6HTR - chains H and I of the 28 polymer chains in the assembly; structure by X-ray diffraction, 2.60 A resolution.

Chain H:
Protein: Proteasome subunit beta type-7
Source organism: Homo sapiens
Notes: EC 3.4.25.1
Reference sequence: Q99436 (PSB7_HUMAN); residues 1-234 here correspond to UniProt positions 44-277 (UniProt number = residue number + 43)
Amino-acid sequence (234 residues; numbered 1 to 234; the number before each row is that of its first residue):
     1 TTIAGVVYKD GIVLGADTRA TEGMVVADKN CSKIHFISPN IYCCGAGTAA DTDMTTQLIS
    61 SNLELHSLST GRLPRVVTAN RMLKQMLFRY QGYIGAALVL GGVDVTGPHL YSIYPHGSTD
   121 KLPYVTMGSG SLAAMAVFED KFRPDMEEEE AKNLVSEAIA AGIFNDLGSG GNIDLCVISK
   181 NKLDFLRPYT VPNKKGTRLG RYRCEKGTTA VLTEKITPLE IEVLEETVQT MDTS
Unresolved in the structure: 220-234
Differences from the reference sequence: engineered mutation G171 (Ser214 in Q99436)
Glycans and other covalent adducts: compound GQT linked to T1
Swiss-Prot annotation at these positions:
  - active site: T1 (Nucleophile)
From the paper describing this entry:
  - mutagenesis - S171G: increased growth
  - mutagenesis - G45A: unchanged growth

Chain I:
Protein: Proteasome subunit beta type-3
Source organism: Saccharomyces cerevisiae (strain ATCC 204508 / S288c)
Notes: EC 3.4.25.1
Reference sequence: P25451 (PSB3_YEAST); residues 0-204 here correspond to UniProt positions 1-205 (UniProt number = residue number + 1)
Amino-acid sequence (205 residues; row label = number of the first residue in the row; numbering starts at 0):
     0 MSDPSSINGG IVVAMTGKDC VAIACDLRLG SQSLGVSNKF EKIFHYGHVF LGITGLATDV
    60 TTLNEMFRYK TNLYKLKEER AIEPETFTQL VSSSLYERRF GPYFVGPVVA GINSKSGKPF
   120 IAGFDLIGCI DEAKDFIVSG TASDQLFGMC ESLYEPNLEP EDLFETISQA LLNAADRDAL
   180 SGWGAVVYII KKDEVVKRYL KMRQD
Unresolved in the structure: 0
Swiss-Prot annotation at these positions:
  - modified residue: S30 (Phosphoserine)
  - cross-link: K69 (Glycyl lysine isopeptide (Lys-Gly) (interchain with G-Cter in ubiquitin))

Chain H / chain I interface:
Residue-residue contacts - 64 pairs, chain H then chain I:
  V25(H) - D143(I)
  V25(H) - F146(I)  hydrophobic
  V26(H) - F146(I)
  A27(H) - D130(I)
  A27(H) - F146(I)  hydrophobic
  D28(H) - D130(I)
  D28(H) - E131(I)
  K29(H) - E150(I)  salt bridge
  A49(H) - C128(I)  hydrophobic
  A50(H) - Y95(I)
  A50(H) - I126(I)  hydrophobic
  A50(H) - C128(I)
  D51(H) - Y95(I)  hydrogen bond
  D51(H) - R98(I)  salt bridge
  D53(H) - C128(I)
  M54(H) - S91(I)
  M54(H) - Y95(I)  hydrophobic
  Y90(H) - F99(I)  hydrophobic
  Y93(H) - R98(I)  hydrogen bond (backbone-side chain)
  Y93(H) - F99(I)
  R198(H) - E150(I)  hydrogen bond (side chain-backbone)
  R198(H) - S151(I)  hydrogen bond (side chain-backbone)
  R198(H) - Y153(I)  hydrogen bond (side chain-backbone)
  R201(H) - E154(I)  salt bridge
  Y202(H) - S151(I)
  Y202(H) - L152(I)
  R203(H) - E154(I)  salt bridge
  R203(H) - L157(I)
  R203(H) - D161(I)  salt bridge
  R203(H) - T165(I)
  C204(H) - Q168(I)
  E205(H) - E164(I)
  K206(H) - D161(I)  salt bridge
  G207(H) - E164(I)  hydrogen bond (backbone-side chain)
  T208(H) - E164(I)  hydrogen bond (backbone-side chain)
  T209(H) - E164(I)  hydrogen bond
  T209(H) - S167(I)
  T209(H) - Q168(I)  hydrogen bond
  T209(H) - L199(I)
  A210(H) - L199(I)
  A210(H) - K200(I)  hydrogen bond (backbone-backbone)
  V211(H) - F163(I)  hydrophobic
  V211(H) - R197(I)
  V211(H) - Y198(I)
  L212(H) - Y198(I)  hydrogen bond (backbone-backbone)
  L212(H) - L199(I)
  L212(H) - K200(I)
  T213(H) - R197(I)
  T213(H) - Y198(I)  hydrogen bond (backbone-backbone)
  E214(H) - V195(I)
  E214(H) - K196(I)
  E214(H) - R197(I)  salt bridge
  K215(H) - V194(I)
  K215(H) - V195(I)
  K215(H) - K196(I)  hydrogen bond (backbone-backbone)
  I216(H) - E193(I)
  I216(H) - V194(I)
  I216(H) - V195(I)  hydrophobic
  T217(H) - E193(I)
  T217(H) - V194(I)  hydrogen bond (backbone-backbone)
  P218(H) - D192(I)
  L219(H) - D192(I)
  L219(H) - E193(I)
  L219(H) - V194(I)  hydrophobic
Other interface residues (no listed pair), chain H (35 interface residues in all): T48, I94, K195
Other interface residues (no listed pair), chain I (35 interface residues in all): H47, S92, E160, L171

In short:
The chain H/chain I interface involves 35 residues from each chain; the contacts include 14 hydrogen bonds and
7 salt bridges. Polar contacts include K29(H)-E150(I), D51(H)-R98(I) and R201(H)-E154(I). UniProt lists
active-site residue T1(H) on chain H. From the paper: S171G of chain H increases growth; G45A of chain H
leaves growth unchanged.
Here chain H is Proteasome subunit beta type-7 (Homo sapiens) and chain I is Proteasome subunit beta type-3
(Saccharomyces cerevisiae (strain ATCC 204508 / S288c)). Entry 6HTR (Yeast 20S proteasome with human beta2c
(S171G) in complex with 13) was determined by X-ray diffraction, deposited together with 6HTB, 6HTC, 6HTD,
6HTP, 6HUB, 6HUC and 30 further entries.
